Entry 6GKA (X-ray diffraction, 1.76 A resolution); this record covers chain A.

== Chain A ==
Name: Ferritin
Source organism: Synechococcus sp. (strain CC9311)
Notes: EC 1.16.3.2
Reference sequence: Q0I9X8 (Q0I9X8_SYNS3); numbering as in UniProt (aligned over 5-182)
Sequence (178 residues; numbered 5 to 182; the number before each row is that of its first residue):
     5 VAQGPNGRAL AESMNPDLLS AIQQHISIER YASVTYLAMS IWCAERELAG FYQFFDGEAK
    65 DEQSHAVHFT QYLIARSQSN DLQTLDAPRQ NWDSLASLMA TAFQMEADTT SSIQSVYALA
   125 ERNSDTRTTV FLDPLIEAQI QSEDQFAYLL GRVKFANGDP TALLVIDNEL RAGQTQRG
Metal / ion sites: Fe ion site 1: Glu-33, Glu-66, His-69; Fe ion site 2: Glu-66, Glu-110
Reported in the primary citation:
  - conformationally variable residues (side-chain flip): Glu-33
  - Fe ion coordination: Glu-33
  - mutagenesis - E33A, E110A: abolished catalytic activity
  - mutagenesis - Y40F: abolished catalytic activity on Fe2+
  - mutagenesis - Y40F: unchanged catalytic activity
  - catalytic residues: Tyr-40

== Summary ==
Glu-33, Glu-66 and His-69 form the Fe ion site 1. Glu-66 and Glu-110 form the Fe ion site 2. The paper reports
the catalytic residue Tyr-40; E33A and E110A abolish catalytic activity.
Chain A is Ferritin (Synechococcus sp. (strain CC9311)); the structure, 20 minute Fe2+ soak structure of
SynFtn, was determined by X-ray diffraction (same publication as 5OUW, 5OUZ, 6GKB and 6GKC).
